Entry 2BSF (X-ray diffraction, 2.10 A resolution); this record covers chain A.

# Chain A
Name: Sigma C capsid protein
Organism: Avian reovirus
Notes: fragment: c-terminal receptor-binding region, residues 151-326
UniProt: O12287 (O12287_REOV9); residue numbers follow UniProt; this construct covers 151-326
Amino-acid sequence (176 residues; row label = number of the first residue in the row):
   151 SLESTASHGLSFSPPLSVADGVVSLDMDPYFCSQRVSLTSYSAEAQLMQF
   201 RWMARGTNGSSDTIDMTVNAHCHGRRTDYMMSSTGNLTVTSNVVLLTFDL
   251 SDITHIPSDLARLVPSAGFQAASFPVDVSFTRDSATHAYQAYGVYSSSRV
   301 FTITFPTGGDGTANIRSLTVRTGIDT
Metal / ion sites: Zn2+: Glu153, His158, His287

# In short
The Zn2+ site is built by Glu153, His158 and His287.
Chain A is Sigma C capsid protein (Avian reovirus); the structure, Structure of the C-terminal
receptor-binding domain of avian reovirus fibre sigmaC, Zn crystal form, was determined by X-ray diffraction
(same publication as 2BT7 and 2BT8).
